PDB entry 7L1U | electron microscopy, 3.20 A resolution | chains A and R of the 6 polymer chains in the assembly

== Chain A ==
Molecule: Engineered Guanine nucleotide-binding protein subunit alpha
Source organism: Homo sapiens
Amino-acid sequence (244 residues; each row starts with the number of its first residue; note: 141 numbers in that range are skipped by the numbering (no residue carries them; nothing is unmodelled there)):
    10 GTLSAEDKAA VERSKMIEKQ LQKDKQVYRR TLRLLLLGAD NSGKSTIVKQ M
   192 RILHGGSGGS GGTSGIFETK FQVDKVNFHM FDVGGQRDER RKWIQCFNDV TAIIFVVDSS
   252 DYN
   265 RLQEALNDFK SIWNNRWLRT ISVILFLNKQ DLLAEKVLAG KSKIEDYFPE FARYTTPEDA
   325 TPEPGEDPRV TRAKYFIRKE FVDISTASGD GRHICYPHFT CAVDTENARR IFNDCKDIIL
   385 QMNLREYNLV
Unresolved in the structure: 10, 192-206

== Chain R ==
Molecule: Hypocretin receptor type 2
Source organism: Homo sapiens
UniProt: Q548Y0 (Q548Y0_HUMAN); residue numbers follow UniProt; this construct covers 3-251, 283-389
Amino-acid sequence (374 residues; each row starts with the number of its first residue; note: 31 numbers in that range are skipped by the numbering (no residue carries them; nothing is unmodelled there); numbers below 1 keep their minus sign (Asp-5 is residue -5)):
    -5 DYKDDDAMGT KLEDSPPCRN WSSASELNET QEPFLNPTDY DDEEFLRYLW REYLHPKEYE
    55 WVLIAGYIIV FVVALIGNVL VCVAVWKNHH MRTVTNYFIV NLSLADVLVT ITCLPATLVV
   115 DITETWFFGQ SLCKVIPYLQ TVSVSVSVLT LSCIALDRWY AICHPLMFKS TAKRARNSIV
   175 IIWIVSCIIM IPQAIVMECS TVFPGLANKT TLFTVCDERW GGEIYPKMYH ICFFLVTYMA
   235 PLCLMVLAYL QIFRKLW
   283 CRQIPGTSSE IKQIRARRKT ARMLMVVLLV FAICYLPISI LNVLKRVFGM FAHTEDRETV
   343 YAWFTFSHWL VYANSAANPI IYNFLSGKFR EEFKAAFSCC CLGVHHRHHH HHHHHHH
Unresolved in the structure: -5 to 48, 198-206, 283-291, 379-399
Cystine bridges: Cys127-Cys210
Differences from the reference sequence: expression tag (-5 to 2, 390-399)
From the paper describing this entry:
  - conformationally variable residues (helix shift, side-chain flip): Cys107, Pro109, Gln134, Arg152, His350, Tyr364
  - specificity-determining residues: Thr111, Thr135 (proposed by the authors, not directly observed)

== Chain A / chain R interface ==
Pairs across the interface (32):
  Arg38(A) - Phe162(R)  hydrogen bond (side chain-backbone)
  Arg38(A) - Thr165(R)
  Arg39(A) - Phe162(R)
  Leu41(A) - Phe162(R)  hydrophobic
  Val217(A) - Leu160(R)  hydrophobic
  Ile358(A) - Gln295(R)
  Phe376(A) - Leu160(R)  hydrophobic
  Cys379(A) - Leu160(R)
  Lys380(A) - Leu160(R)
  Asp381(A) - Arg299(R)  salt bridge
  Ile383(A) - Pro159(R)
  Ile383(A) - Leu160(R)  hydrophobic
  Ile383(A) - Phe162(R)  hydrophobic
  Leu384(A) - Ile156(R)
  Leu384(A) - Lys249(R)
  Leu384(A) - Arg299(R)
  Gln385(A) - Gln295(R)
  Gln385(A) - Arg299(R)
  Asn387(A) - Ala155(R)  hydrogen bond (side chain-backbone)
  Leu388(A) - Ile156(R)  hydrophobic
  Arg389(A) - Lys370(R)
  Glu390(A) - Thr89(R)
  Tyr391(A) - Thr89(R)
  Tyr391(A) - Asp151(R)  hydrogen bond
  Tyr391(A) - Ala155(R)
  Tyr391(A) - Ser164(R)
  Asn392(A) - Ser368(R)
  Asn392(A) - Lys370(R)  hydrogen bond
  Leu393(A) - Ile156(R)  hydrophobic
  Leu393(A) - Thr302(R)  hydrogen bond (backbone-side chain)
  Leu393(A) - Leu306(R)  hydrophobic
  Val394(A) - Thr302(R)
Other interface residues (no listed pair), chain R (19 interface residues in all): Asn90, Arg152, Leu250

== In short ==
20 residues of chain A and 19 residues of chain R are in contact; the contacts include 5 hydrogen bonds and 1
salt bridge. Polar pairs include Asp381(A)-Arg299(R), Arg38(A)-Phe162(R) and Asn387(A)-Ala155(R). From the
paper: specificity determinants Thr111(R) and Thr135(R); conformational variability at Cys107(R), Pro109(R)
and Gln134(R) among others.
Here chain A is Engineered Guanine nucleotide-binding protein subunit alpha and chain R is Hypocretin receptor
type 2, both from Homo sapiens. Entry 7L1U (Orexin Receptor 2 (OX2R) in Complex with G Protein and Natural
Peptide-Agonist Orexin B (OxB)) was determined by electron microscopy (same publication as 7L1V).
